1RH6 - chains D and B of the 3 polymer chains in the assembly; structure by X-ray diffraction, 1.70 A resolution.

# Chain D
Molecule: 15-nt DNA strand
Sequence (15 nucleotides; row label = number of the first residue in the row):
    16 CAACAGACTA CATAG
Unresolved in the structure: 30

# Chain B
Protein: Excisionase
Source organism: Enterobacteria phage lambda
Notes: fragment: Xis DBD (residues 1-55)
Reference sequence: P03699 (VXIS_LAMBD); residues 1-55 here = UniProt positions 1-55
Chain sequence (55 residues; numbered 1 to 55; the number before each row is that of its first residue):
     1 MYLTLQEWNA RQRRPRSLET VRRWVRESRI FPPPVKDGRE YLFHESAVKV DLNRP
Unresolved in the structure: 53-55
Sequence notes: engineered mutation Ser-28 (Cys in P03699)

# How chain D and chain B interact
Contacting residue pairs (19):
  DA18(D) / Arg-39(B)  base contact
  DC19(D) / Arg-39(B)  hydrogen bond to the base
  DA20(D) / Arg-22(B)  sugar contact
  DA20(D) / Arg-39(B)  phosphate contact
  DA20(D) / Glu-40(B)  phosphate contact
  DG21(D) / Leu-5(B)  phosphate contact
  DG21(D) / Arg-22(B)  salt bridge to the phosphate
  DG21(D) / Lys-36(B)  hydrogen bond to the phosphate
  DG21(D) / Arg-39(B)  sugar contact
  DG21(D) / Glu-40(B)  phosphate contact
  DG21(D) / Tyr-41(B)  hydrogen bond to the phosphate
  DA22(D) / Arg-22(B)  phosphate contact
  DA22(D) / Arg-26(B)  salt bridge to the phosphate
  DA22(D) / Lys-36(B)  salt bridge to the phosphate
  DA22(D) / Tyr-41(B)  hydrogen bond to the phosphate
  DC23(D) / Glu-19(B)  hydrogen bond to the base
  DC23(D) / Arg-26(B)  phosphate contact
  DT24(D) / Arg-23(B)  hydrogen bond to the base
  DA25(D) / Arg-23(B)  base contact

# Overview
The interface between chain D and chain B involves 8 residues on one side and 9 on the other, with 6 hydrogen
bonds and 3 salt bridges. Polar contacts include DC19(D)/Arg-39(B), DC23(D)/Glu-19(B) and DT24(D)/Arg-23(B).
Chain D is a 15-nt DNA strand and chain B is Excisionase (Enterobacteria phage lambda); the structure,
Bacteriophage Lambda Excisionase (Xis)-DNA Complex, was determined by X-ray diffraction.
